PDB entry 5LZP | electron microscopy, 3.50 A resolution | chains C and F of the 35 polymer chains in the assembly

[Chain C (and F)]
Name: Proteasome subunit beta
Source organism: Mycobacterium tuberculosis H37Rv
Notes: EC 3.4.25.1; engineered mutation(s): T1A; chain F of this document is another copy of the same molecule, construct and numbering; everything in this record applies to it too
Reference sequence: P9WHT9 (PSB_MYCTU); residues 302-534 here correspond to UniProt positions 59-291 (UniProt number = residue number - 243)
Chain sequence (242 residues; each row starts with the number of its first residue):
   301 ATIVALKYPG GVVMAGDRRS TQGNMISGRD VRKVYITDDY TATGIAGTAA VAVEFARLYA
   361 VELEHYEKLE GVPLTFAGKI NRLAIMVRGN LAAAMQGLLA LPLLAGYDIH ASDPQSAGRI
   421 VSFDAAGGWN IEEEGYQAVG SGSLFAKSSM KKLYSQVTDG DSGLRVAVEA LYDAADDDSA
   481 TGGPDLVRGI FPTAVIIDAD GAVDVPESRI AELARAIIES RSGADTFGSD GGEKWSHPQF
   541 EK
Disordered / not traced: 524-542 (chain F: 523-542)
Differences from the reference sequence: expression tag (301, 535-542)

[Chain C / chain F interface]
Pairs across the interface (16):
  Leu444(C) with Phe445(F), hydrophobic
  Phe445(C) with Ser448(F)
  Ser448(C) with Phe445(F); Ser448(F)
  Ser449(C) with Lys452(F)
  Lys451(C) with Asp473(F), salt bridge; Asp476(F), salt bridge; Asp477(F), salt bridge; Arg521(F)
  Lys452(C) with Ser449(F); Leu453(F); Asp473(F), salt bridge
  Asp473(C) with Lys451(F), salt bridge; Lys452(F), salt bridge
  Asp476(C) with Lys451(F), salt bridge
  Asp477(C) with Lys451(F), salt bridge
Also at the interface, not in a pair above, chain C (11 interface residues in all): Leu453, Arg521
Also at the interface, not in a pair above, chain F (11 interface residues in all): Leu444

[Overview]
The chain C/chain F interface involves 11 residues from each chain, with 8 salt bridges. Polar pairs include
Lys451(C)-Asp473(F), Lys451(C)-Asp476(F) and Lys451(C)-Asp477(F).
Both chains are Proteasome subunit beta (Mycobacterium tuberculosis H37Rv). Entry 5LZP (Binding of the
C-terminal GQYL motif of the bacterial proteasome activator Bpa to the 20S proteasome) was determined by
electron microscopy (same publication as 5LFJ, 5LFP and 5LFQ).
